Entry 1GNI (X-ray diffraction, 2.40 A resolution); this record covers chain A.

[Chain A]
Molecule: Serum albumin
Source organism: Homo sapiens
UniProtKB: P02768 (ALBU_HUMAN); residues 1-585 here correspond to UniProt positions 25-609 (UniProt number = residue number + 24)
Amino-acid sequence (585 residues; row label = number of the first residue in the row):
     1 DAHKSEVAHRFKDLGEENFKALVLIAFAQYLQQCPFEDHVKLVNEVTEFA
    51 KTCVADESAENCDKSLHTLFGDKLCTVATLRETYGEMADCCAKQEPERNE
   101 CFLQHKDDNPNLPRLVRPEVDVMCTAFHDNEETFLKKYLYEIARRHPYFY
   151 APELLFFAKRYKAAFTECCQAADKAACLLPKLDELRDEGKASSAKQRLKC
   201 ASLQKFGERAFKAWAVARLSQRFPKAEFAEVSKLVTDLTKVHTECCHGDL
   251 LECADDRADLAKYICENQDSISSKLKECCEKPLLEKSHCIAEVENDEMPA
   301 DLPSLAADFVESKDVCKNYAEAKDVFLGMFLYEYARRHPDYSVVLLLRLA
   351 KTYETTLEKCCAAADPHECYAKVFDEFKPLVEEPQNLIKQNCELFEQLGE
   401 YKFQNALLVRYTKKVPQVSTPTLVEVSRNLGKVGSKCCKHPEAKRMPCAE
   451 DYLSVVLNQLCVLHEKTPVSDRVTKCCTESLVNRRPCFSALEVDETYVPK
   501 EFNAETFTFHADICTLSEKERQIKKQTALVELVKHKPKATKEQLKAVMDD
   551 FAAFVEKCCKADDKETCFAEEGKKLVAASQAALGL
Unresolved in the structure: 1-2, 585
Swiss-Prot annotation at these positions:
  - binding site (Cu cation): H3
  - binding site (Ca(2+)): E6, D13, E244, D249, E252, D255, D259
  - binding site (Zn(2+)): H67, H247, D249
  - binding site ((4Z,15Z)-bilirubin IXalpha): K240
  - site: K4 (Not glycated), K20 (Not glycated), K41 (Not glycated), K64 (Not glycated), K73 (Not glycated), K93 (Not glycated), K106 (Not glycated), K136 (Not glycated), K159 (Not glycated), K174 (Not glycated), K181 (Not glycated), K190 (Not glycated), K195 (Not glycated), K199 (Aspirin-acetylated lysine), K205 (Not glycated), K212 (Not glycated), K240 (Not glycated), K262 (Not glycated), K274 (Not glycated), K286 (Not glycated) and 18 more in UniProt
  - modified residue: S5 (Phosphoserine), S58 (Phosphoserine), S65 (Phosphoserine), T83 (Phosphothreonine), K205 (N6-succinyllysine), S273 (Phosphoserine), S419 (Phosphoserine), T420 (Phosphothreonine), T422 (Phosphothreonine), K436 (N6-succinyllysine), S489 (Phosphoserine), K519 (N6-succinyllysine), K534 (N6-methyllysine), K564 (N6-succinyllysine)
  - glycosylation: K12 (N-linked (Glc) (glycation) lysine), K51 (N-linked (Glc) (glycation) lysine), K137 (N-linked (Glc) (glycation) lysine), K162 (N-linked (Glc) (glycation) lysine), K199 (N-linked (Glc) (glycation) lysine), K225 (N-linked (Glc) (glycation) lysine), K233 (N-linked (Glc) (glycation) lysine), K276 (N-linked (Glc) (glycation) lysine), K281 (N-linked (Glc) (glycation) lysine), K313 (N-linked (Glc) (glycation) lysine), K317 (N-linked (Glc) (glycation) lysine), N318 (N-linked (GlcNAc...) asparagine), K323 (N-linked (Glc) (glycation) lysine), K351 (N-linked (Glc) (glycation) lysine), K378 (N-linked (Glc) (glycation) lysine), K413 (N-linked (Glc) (glycation) lysine), K439 (N-linked (Glc) (glycation) lysine), K444 (N-linked (Glc) (glycation) lysine), D494 (N-linked (GlcNAc...) asparagine), K525 (N-linked (Glc) (glycation) lysine) and 4 more in UniProt
Disulfides: C53-C62, C75-C91, C90-C101, C124-C169, C168-C177, C200-C246, C245-C253, C265-C279, C278-C289, C316-C361, C360-C369, C392-C438, C437-C448, C461-C477, C476-C487, C514-C559, C558-C567

[Summary]
From UniProt: Cu cation-binding residue H3, 7 Ca2+-binding residues, 3 Zn2+-binding residues and
(4Z,15Z)-bilirubin IXalpha-binding residue K240.
Chain A is Serum albumin (Homo sapiens); the structure, HUMAN SERUM ALBUMIN COMPLEXED WITH cis-9-OCTADECENOIC
ACID (OLEIC ACID), was determined by X-ray diffraction, deposited together with 1GNJ.
